PDB entry 1A9N | X-ray diffraction, 2.38 A resolution | chains Q and B of the 3 polymer chains in the assembly

# Chain Q
Molecule: 24-nt RNA strand
Organism: Homo sapiens
Notes: fragment: u2 hairpin iv
Sequence (24 nucleotides; row label = number of the first residue in the row; numbering starts at 0):
     0 CCUGGUAUUG CAGUACCUCC AGGU

# Chain B
Name: Spliceosomal U2B''
Organism: Homo sapiens
Notes: fragment: residues 4 - 99 of u2 b'', a component of u2 snrnp
UniProt: P08579 (RU2B_HUMAN); residues 4-99 here correspond to UniProt positions 1-96 (UniProt number = residue number - 3)
Amino-acid sequence (96 residues; row label = number of the first residue in the row):
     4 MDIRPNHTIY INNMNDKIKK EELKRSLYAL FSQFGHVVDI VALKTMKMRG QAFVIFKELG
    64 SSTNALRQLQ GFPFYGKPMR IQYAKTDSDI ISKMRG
Unresolved in the structure: 4-5

# How chain Q and chain B interact
Residue-residue contacts (52):
  C0(Q) with Lys22(B), phosphate contact
  C1(Q) with Lys22(B), salt bridge to the phosphate
  G4(Q) with Lys20(B), hydrogen bond to the base
  U5(Q) with Lys20(B), hydrogen bond to the base
  A6(Q) with Asp19(B), hydrogen bond to the base; Arg52(B), hydrogen bond to the base
  U7(Q) with Asp19(B), hydrogen bond to the base; Arg52(B), hydrogen bond to the base
  U8(Q) with Asn16(B), hydrogen bond to the base; Lys80(B), hydrogen bond to the base; Arg83(B), hydrogen bond to the base
  G9(Q) with Tyr13(B), base contact; Asn15(B), hydrogen bond to the base; Asn16(B), hydrogen bond to the base; Lys50(B), hydrogen bond to the sugar; Arg52(B), hydrogen bond to the base; Gly53(B), base contact; Gln54(B), base contact
  C10(Q) with Tyr13(B), stacking on the base; Gln54(B), sugar contact; Phe56(B), sugar contact; Gln85(B), hydrogen bond to the base; Tyr86(B), hydrogen bond to the base; Ala87(B), base contact; Lys88(B), hydrogen bond to the base
  A11(Q) with Val44(B), sugar contact; Leu46(B), sugar contact; Lys50(B), salt bridge to the phosphate; Met51(B), sugar contact; Phe56(B), stacking on the base; Thr89(B), hydrogen bond to the base; Asp90(B), hydrogen bond to the base; Ser91(B), hydrogen bond to the base
  G12(Q) with Val44(B), sugar contact; Leu46(B), sugar contact; Asp90(B), base contact; Ser91(B), base contact; Asp92(B), hydrogen bond to the base
  U13(Q) with Lys23(B), hydrogen bond to the base; Lys27(B), hydrogen bond to the base; Ile43(B), base contact; Val44(B), base contact; Ala45(B), hydrogen bond to the base; Leu46(B), sugar contact
  C15(Q) with Lys23(B), salt bridge to the phosphate
  C16(Q) with Lys23(B), salt bridge to the phosphate; Lys47(B), hydrogen bond to the sugar; Thr48(B), base contact; Arg52(B), sugar contact
  U17(Q) with Lys20(B), hydrogen bond to the base; Met49(B), sugar contact; Arg52(B), salt bridge to the phosphate
Interface residues without a listed pair, chain Q (16 interface residues in all): C18
Interface residues without a listed pair, chain B (34 interface residues in all): Ile6, Thr11, Met17

# In short
16 residues of chain Q and 34 residues of chain B are in contact; the contacts include 25 hydrogen bonds, 5
salt bridges and 2 aromatic stacking contacts. Polar pairs include G4(Q)-Lys20(B), U5(Q)-Lys20(B) and
A6(Q)-Asp19(B).
Here chain Q is a 24-nt RNA strand and chain B is Spliceosomal U2B'', both from Homo sapiens. Entry 1A9N
(Crystal structure of the spliceosomal U2B''-U2A' protein complex bound to a fragment of U2 small nuclear ...)
was determined by X-ray diffraction.
